Entry 1Y4B (X-ray diffraction, 2.10 A resolution); this record covers chains A and C of the 4 polymer chains in the assembly.

[Chain A (and C)]
Protein: Hemoglobin alpha chain
Organism: Homo sapiens
Notes: chain C of this document is another copy of the same molecule, construct and numbering; everything in this record applies to it too
UniProtKB: P69905 (HBA_HUMAN); residue numbers follow UniProt; this construct covers 1-141
Chain sequence (141 residues; row label = number of the first residue in the row):
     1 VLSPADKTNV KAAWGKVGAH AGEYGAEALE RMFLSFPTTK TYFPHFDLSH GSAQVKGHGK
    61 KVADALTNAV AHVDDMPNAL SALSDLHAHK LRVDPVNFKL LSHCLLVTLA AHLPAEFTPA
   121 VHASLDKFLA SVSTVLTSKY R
Metal / ion sites: heme Fe near His-87 (its only coordinating residue here)
Residues lining bound ligands: heme (HEM): Met-32, Thr-39, Tyr-42, Phe-43, His-45, Phe-46, His-58, Lys-61, Val-62, Ala-65, Leu-66, Leu-83, Leu-86, His-87, Leu-91, Val-93, Asn-97, Phe-98, Leu-101, Leu-105, Val-132, Leu-136
Curated features (UniProtKB/Swiss-Prot):
  - site: Lys-61 (Not glycated)
  - natural variant: Asp-6 (A6D: In J-Toronto; this construct carries the variant), Ala-13 (A13D: In J-Paris 1/J-Aljezur), Glu-27 (A27E: In Shenyang; this construct carries the variant), Lys-61 (K61N: In Zambia; deletion: In Clinic), Asp-64 (A64D: In Pontoise; this construct carries the variant), Asp-75 (D75A: In Lille; D75G: In Chapel Hill; D75N: In G-Pest), Ala-111 (A111D: In Petah Tikva)

[Interface between chain A and chain C]
Pairs across the interface (4; chain A residue first):
  Asp-126(A) with Arg-141(C), salt bridge
  Lys-127(A) with Arg-141(C), hydrogen bond (side chain-backbone)
  Arg-141(A) with Asp-126(C), salt bridge; Lys-127(C), hydrogen bond (backbone-side chain)
Also at the interface, not in a pair above, chain A (5 interface residues in all): Val-1, Ala-130
Also at the interface, not in a pair above, chain C (5 interface residues in all): Val-1, Ala-130

[Overview]
The chain A/chain C interface involves 5 residues from each chain, with 2 hydrogen bonds and 2 salt bridges.
Polar pairs include Asp-126(A)/Arg-141(C) and Lys-127(A)/Arg-141(C). Ligands of chain A: heme.
Both chains are Hemoglobin alpha chain (Homo sapiens). Entry 1Y4B (T-To-T(High) quaternary transitions in
human hemoglobin: betaW37H deoxy low-salt (10 test sets)) was determined by X-ray diffraction, deposited
together with 1XXT, 1XY0, 1XZ5, 1XZ7, 1XZU, 1XZV and 45 further entries.
